5HBM - chains A and B; structure by X-ray diffraction, 3.04 A resolution.

Chain A:
Protein: Reverse transcriptase/ribonuclease H
From: Human immunodeficiency virus type 1 BH10
Notes: EC 2.7.7.49, 2.7.7.7, 3.1.26.13, 3.1.13.2; fragment: p66 domain, residues 600-1153
Reference sequence: P03366 (POL_HV1B1); residues 1-555 here correspond to UniProt positions 600-1154 (UniProt number = residue number + 599)
Chain sequence (557 residues; row label = number of the first residue in the row; numbers below 1 keep their minus sign (Met-1 is residue -1)):
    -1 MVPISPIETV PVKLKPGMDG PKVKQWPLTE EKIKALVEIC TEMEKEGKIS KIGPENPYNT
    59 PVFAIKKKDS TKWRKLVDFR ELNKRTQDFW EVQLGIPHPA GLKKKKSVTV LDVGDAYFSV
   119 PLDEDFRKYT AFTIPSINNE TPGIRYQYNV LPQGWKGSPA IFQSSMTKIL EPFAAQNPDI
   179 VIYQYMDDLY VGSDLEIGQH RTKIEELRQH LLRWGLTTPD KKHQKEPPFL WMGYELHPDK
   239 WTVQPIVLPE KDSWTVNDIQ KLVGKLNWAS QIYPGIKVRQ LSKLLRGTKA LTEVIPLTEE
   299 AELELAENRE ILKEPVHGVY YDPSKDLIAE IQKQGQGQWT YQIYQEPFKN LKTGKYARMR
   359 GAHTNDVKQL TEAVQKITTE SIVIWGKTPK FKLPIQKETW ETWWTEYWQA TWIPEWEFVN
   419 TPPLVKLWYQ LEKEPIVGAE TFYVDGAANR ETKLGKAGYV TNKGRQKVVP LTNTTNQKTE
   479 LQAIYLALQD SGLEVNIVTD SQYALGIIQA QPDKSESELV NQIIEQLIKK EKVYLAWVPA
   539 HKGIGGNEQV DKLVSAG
Unresolved in the structure: -1 to 0, 66-67, 555
Construct notes: initiating methionine (-1); expression tag (0); engineered mutation Ala172 (Lys771 in P03366), Ala173 (Lys772 in P03366), Ser280 (Cys879 in P03366)
Ion coordination: Mn2+ site 1: Asp443, Asp549 (together with F95); Mn2+ site 2: Asp443, Glu478, Asp498 (together with F95)
Small-molecule neighbours:
  - F95 ((7,8-dihydroxy-2-oxo-2H-chromen-4-yl)acetic acid): Asp443, Gly444, Glu478, Asp498, Ser499, Gln500, Ala538, His539, Asp549
  - non-nucleoside rt inhibitor nevirapine (NVP; 11-cyclopropyl-5,11-dihydro-4-methyl-6H-dipyrido[3,2-b:2',3'-e][1,4]diazepin-6-one): Pro95, Leu100, Lys101, Lys103, Val106, Val179, Ile180, Tyr181, Tyr188, Val189, Gly190, Phe227, Trp229, Leu234, His235, Pro236, Tyr318
Swiss-Prot annotation at these positions:
  - region: Phe227 to His235 (RT 'primer grip')
  - motif: Trp398 to Trp414 (Tryptophan repeat motif)
  - binding site (Mg(2+)): Asp110, Asp185, Asp186, Asp443, Glu478, Asp498, Asp549
  - site: Trp401 (Essential for RT p66/p51 heterodimerization), Trp414 (Essential for RT p66/p51 heterodimerization), Phe440, Tyr441 (Cleavage)

Chain B:
Protein: p51 RT
From: Human immunodeficiency virus type 1 BH10
Notes: fragment: p51 domain, residues 604-1027
Reference sequence: P03366 (POL_HV1B1); residues 1-428 here correspond to UniProt positions 600-1027 (UniProt number = residue number + 599)
Chain sequence (429 residues; each row starts with the number of its first residue; numbering starts at 0):
     0 GPISPIETVP VKLKPGMDGP KVKQWPLTEE KIKALVEICT EMEKEGKISK IGPENPYNTP
    60 VFAIKKKDST KWRKLVDFRE LNKRTQDFWE VQLGIPHPAG LKKKKSVTVL DVGDAYFSVP
   120 LDEDFRKYTA FTIPSINNET PGIRYQYNVL PQGWKGSPAI FQSSMTKILE PFKKQNPDIV
   180 IYQYMDDLYV GSDLEIGQHR TKIEELRQHL LRWGLTTPDK KHQKEPPFLW MGYELHPDKW
   240 TVQPIVLPEK DSWTVNDIQK LVGKLNWASQ IYPGIKVRQL SKLLRGTKAL TEVIPLTEEA
   300 ELELAENREI LKEPVHGVYY DPSKDLIAEI QKQGQGQWTY QIYQEPFKNL KTGKYARMRG
   360 AHTNDVKQLT EAVQKITTES IVIWGKTPKF KLPIQKETWE TWWTEYWQAT WIPEWEFVNT
   420 PPLVKLWYQ
Unresolved in the structure: 0-4, 70, 219-228
Construct notes: expression tag (0); engineered mutation Ser280 (Cys879 in P03366)
Swiss-Prot annotation at these positions:
  - region: Phe227 to His235 (RT 'primer grip')
  - motif: Trp398 to Trp414 (Tryptophan repeat motif)
  - binding site (Mg(2+)): Asp110, Asp185, Asp186
  - site (Essential for RT p66/p51 heterodimerization): Trp401, Trp414

How chain A and chain B interact:
Residue-residue contacts (95; chain A residue first):
  Val8(A) with Glu53(B)
  Pro9(A) with Glu53(B)
  Gln85(A) with Glu53(B), hydrogen bond (side chain-backbone)
  Asp86(A) with Lys20(B), salt bridge; Pro55(B)
  Phe87(A) with Pro52(B); Pro55(B)
  Trp88(A) with Pro52(B), hydrogen bond (backbone-backbone); Asn54(B); Pro55(B); Asn57(B); Thr131(B); Arg143(B)
  Gly93(A) with Asn137(B)
  Pro95(A) with Asn136(B); Asn137(B)
  His96(A) with Asn136(B), hydrogen bond (backbone-side chain)
  Gly99(A) with Asn136(B); Glu138(B)
  Ala158(A) with Pro52(B), hydrophobic
  Gln161(A) with Pro140(B)
  Ser162(A) with Pro52(B)
  Tyr181(A) with Asn137(B); Glu138(B)
  Arg358(A) with Gln394(B)
  Glu370(A) with Gln394(B)
  Gln373(A) with Gln394(B); Glu396(B); Thr397(B), hydrogen bond; Thr400(B)
  Thr377(A) with Thr400(B)
  Ile380(A) with Leu26(B)
  Val381(A) with Pro25(B), hydrophobic; Asn136(B), hydrogen bond (backbone-backbone)
  Ile382(A) with Ile135(B); Asn136(B)
  Trp383(A) with Ile135(B)
  Gly384(A) with Thr27(B); Glu28(B), hydrogen bond (backbone-backbone); Ile135(B)
  Trp402(A) with Lys331(B), hydrogen bond (backbone-side chain); Asp364(B)
  Tyr405(A) with Lys331(B), hydrogen bond (backbone-side chain)
  Trp406(A) with Lys331(B); Pro392(B), hydrophobic; Val417(B); Asn418(B); Thr419(B); Pro420(B)
  Gln407(A) with Lys331(B), hydrogen bond (backbone-side chain); Pro392(B); Ile393(B); Val417(B), hydrogen bond (side chain-backbone)
  Ala408(A) with Trp337(B), hydrophobic; Asp364(B); Pro392(B), hydrogen bond (backbone-backbone); Ile393(B)
  Thr409(A) with Asp364(B); Val365(B)
  Trp410(A) with Asn363(B); Val365(B), hydrophobic; Trp401(B)
  Pro433(A) with Asn255(B); Thr290(B)
  Ile434(A) with Thr290(B)
  Val435(A) with Thr290(B)
  Thr439(A) with Lys287(B); Ala288(B); Leu289(B), hydrogen bond (side chain-backbone)
  Tyr441(A) with Gln258(B); Thr286(B); Lys287(B), hydrogen bond (side chain-backbone)
  Val458(A) with Thr286(B)
  Thr459(A) with Thr286(B)
  Asn460(A) with Thr286(B); Ala288(B)
  Asn494(A) with Leu289(B)
  Val496(A) with Leu289(B), hydrophobic
  Gln500(A) with Leu422(B)
  Leu503(A) with Leu422(B), hydrophobic
  Tyr532(A) with Asn255(B), hydrogen bond; Lys259(B), hydrogen bond
  Val536(A) with Gln258(B)
  Pro537(A) with Gly262(B); Asn265(B)
  Lys540(A) with Asn265(B); Ser280(B), hydrogen bond (backbone-side chain)
  Gly541(A) with Ser280(B); Leu283(B)
  Ile542(A) with Gln258(B); Val261(B), hydrophobic
  Gly543(A) with Leu283(B), hydrogen bond (backbone-backbone); Thr286(B)
  Gly544(A) with Thr286(B)
  Gln547(A) with Thr286(B)
Also at the interface, not in a pair above, chain A (60 interface residues in all): Ile94, Leu100, Ile159, Thr165, Thr376, Thr386, Thr403, Ala534, Trp535
Also at the interface, not in a pair above, chain B (54 interface residues in all): Tyr56, Val254, Arg284, Gly285, Leu368, Pro421, Trp426

In short:
Chain A and chain B form an interface of 60 and 54 residues respectively, with 17 hydrogen bonds and 1 salt
bridge. Among the polar pairs are Asp86(A)-Lys20(B), Gln85(A)-Glu53(B) and His96(A)-Asn136(B). Chain A binds
non-nucleoside rt inhibitor nevirapine and compound F95.
Here chain A is Reverse transcriptase/ribonuclease H and chain B is p51 RT, both from Human immunodeficiency
virus type 1 BH10. Entry 5HBM (Crystal Structure of a Dihydroxycoumarin RNase H Active-Site Inhibitor in
Complex with HIV-1 Reverse Transcriptase) was determined by X-ray diffraction.
